Entry 6PUI (X-ray diffraction, 1.96 A resolution); this record covers chains A and B of the 4 polymer chains in the assembly.

[Chain A]
Protein: Major histocompatibility complex class I-related gene protein
From: Homo sapiens
UniProt: Q95460 (HMR1_HUMAN); residues 1-270 here correspond to UniProt positions 23-292 (UniProt number = residue number + 22)
Chain sequence (271 residues; each row starts with the number of its first residue; numbering starts at 0):
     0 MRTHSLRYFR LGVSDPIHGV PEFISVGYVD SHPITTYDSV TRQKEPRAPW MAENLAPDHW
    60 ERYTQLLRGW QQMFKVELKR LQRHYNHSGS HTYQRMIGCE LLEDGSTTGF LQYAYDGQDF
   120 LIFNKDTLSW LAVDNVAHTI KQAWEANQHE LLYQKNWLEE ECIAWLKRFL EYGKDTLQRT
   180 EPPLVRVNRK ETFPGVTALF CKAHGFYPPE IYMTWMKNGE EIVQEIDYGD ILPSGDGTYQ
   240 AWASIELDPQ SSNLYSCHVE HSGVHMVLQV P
Not modelled in the structure: 190-195
Sequence notes: initiating methionine (0); conflict Ser-261 (Cys283 in Q95460)
Cystine bridges: Cys-98/Cys-161, Cys-200/Cys-256
Covalently attached groups: compound Q7P linked to Lys-43
Small-molecule neighbours: Q7P (6-[(4-hydroxybutyl)amino]-5-[(E)-(2-oxopropylidene)amino]pyrimidine-2,4(1H,3H)-dione): Tyr-7, Phe-8, Arg-9, Ser-24, Thr-34, His-58, Tyr-62, Leu-66, Trp-69, Arg-94, Ile-96, Tyr-152, Trp-156
Swiss-Prot annotation at these positions:
  - binding site (5-(2-oxoethylideneamino)-6-(D-ribitylamino)uracil): Arg-9, Ser-24, Lys-43, Arg-94, Tyr-152, Gln-153
  - binding site (5-(2-oxopropylideneamino)-6-(D-ribitylamino)uracil): Arg-9, Ser-24, Lys-43, Arg-94, Tyr-152, Gln-153
  - binding site (7-hydroxy-6-methyl-8-(1-D-ribityl)lumazine): Arg-9, Ser-24, Lys-43, Arg-94, Tyr-152, Gln-153
  - binding site (8-(9H-purin-6-yl)-2-oxa-8-azabicyclo[3.3.1]nona-3,6-diene-4,6-dicarbaldehyde): Arg-9, Lys-43, His-58, Arg-94
  - binding site (2-amino-4-oxopteridine-6-carbaldehyde): Lys-43
  - binding site (pyridoxal): Lys-43
  - glycosylation: Asn-85 (N-linked (GlcNAc...) asparagine)

[Chain B]
Protein: Human TCR alpha chain
From: Homo sapiens
Chain sequence (204 residues; numbered 0 to 203; the number before each row is that of its first residue; numbering starts at 0):
     0 MGQNIDQPTE MTATEGAIVQ INCTYQTSGF NGLFWYQQHA GEAPTFLSYN VLDGLEEKGR
    60 FSSFLSRSKG YSYLLLKELQ MKDSASYLCA VKDSNYQLIW GAGTKLIIKP DIQNPDPAVY
   120 QLRDSKSSDK SVCLFTDFDS QTNVSQSKDS DVYITDKCVL DMRSMDFKSN SAVAWSNKSD
   180 FACANAFNNS IIPEDTFFPS PESS
Not modelled in the structure: 0, 201-203
Cystine bridges: Cys-22/Cys-88, Cys-132/Cys-182

[How chain A and chain B interact]
Contacting residue pairs (28; chain A residue first):
  Arg-61(A) with Asn-94(B), hydrogen bond (side chain-backbone); Tyr-95(B), hydrogen bond (side chain-backbone); Gln-96(B), hydrogen bond
  Tyr-62(A) with Ser-93(B), hydrogen bond (side chain-backbone); Asn-94(B), hydrogen bond
  Leu-65(A) with Tyr-95(B), hydrophobic
  His-148(A) with Tyr-48(B); Glu-55(B), salt bridge
  Leu-151(A) with Val-50(B); Leu-51(B), hydrophobic
  Tyr-152(A) with Asn-30(B); Tyr-48(B); Val-50(B); Tyr-95(B), hydrogen bond
  Lys-154(A) with Leu-51(B)
  Asn-155(A) with Phe-29(B), hydrogen bond (side chain-backbone); Val-50(B); Leu-51(B); Arg-66(B), hydrogen bond
  Trp-156(A) with Asn-30(B); Tyr-95(B), hydrogen bond
  Glu-159(A) with Arg-66(B)
  Glu-160(A) with Gly-28(B); Phe-29(B), hydrogen bond (side chain-backbone); Asn-30(B); Ser-93(B), hydrogen bond
  Trp-164(A) with Ser-93(B); Asn-94(B)

[In short]
Chain A and chain B each contribute 12 residues to their interface, with 11 hydrogen bonds and 1 salt bridge.
Polar contacts include His-148(A)/Glu-55(B), Arg-61(A)/Asn-94(B) and Arg-61(A)/Tyr-95(B). Covalently linked
compound Q7P: at Lys-43(A).
Here chain A is Major histocompatibility complex class I-related gene protein and chain B is Human TCR alpha
chain, both from Homo sapiens. Entry 6PUI (Structure of human MAIT A-F7 TCR in complex with human
MR1-4'OH-Butyl-5-OP-U) was determined by X-ray diffraction, deposited together with 6PUC, 6PUD, 6PUE, 6PUF,
6PUG, 6PUH and 4 further entries.
